PDB entry 7D09 | electron microscopy, 3.60 A resolution | chains A and B of the 12 polymer chains in the assembly

[Chain A]
Name: Intermembrane phospholipid transport system permease protein MlaE
Source organism: Acinetobacter baumannii
UniProt: V5V9F4 (V5V9F4_ACIBA); numbering as in UniProt (aligned over 1-258)
Chain sequence (258 residues; numbered 1 to 258; the number before each row is that of its first residue):
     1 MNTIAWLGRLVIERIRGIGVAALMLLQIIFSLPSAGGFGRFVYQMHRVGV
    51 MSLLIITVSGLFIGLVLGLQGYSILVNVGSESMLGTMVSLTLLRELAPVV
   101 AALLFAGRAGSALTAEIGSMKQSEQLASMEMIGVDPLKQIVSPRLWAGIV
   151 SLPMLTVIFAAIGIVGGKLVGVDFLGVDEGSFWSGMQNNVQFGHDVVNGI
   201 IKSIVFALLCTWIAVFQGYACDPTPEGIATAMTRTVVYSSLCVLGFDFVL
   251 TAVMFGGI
Disordered / not traced: 257-258

[Chain B]
Name: ABC transporter ATP-binding protein
Source organism: Acinetobacter baumannii
UniProt: A0A086HZU3 (A0A086HZU3_ACIBA); residues 2-273 here correspond to UniProt positions 1-272 (UniProt number = residue number - 1)
Chain sequence (273 residues; row label = number of the first residue in the row):
     1 MMNNKTPLSTQSLIEVKNLSFNRGERVIYDNISLNIRRGQITAIMGPSGT
    51 GKTTLLRLIGGQLVPDQGEVLLDGKDIAQMSRQELFAARARMGMLFQSGA
   101 LFTDMSVYENVAFPIRAHTKLSENLIAELVALKLESVGLRGTEQLMPTEL
   151 SGGMNRRVALARAIALDPDLIMYDEPFAGQDPIVKGVLTRLIRSLREALD
   201 LTTIIVSHDVPETLSIADYIYVVAEGKIQGEGTPEELQAYASPFVKQFLT
   251 GSAEGPVEYQFSHQAYLDNEVRP
Disordered / not traced: 1-9, 273
Construct notes: initiating methionine (1)
Residues lining bound ligands: ATP (adenosine-5'-triphosphate): Arg23, Arg26, Ile28, Ser48, Gly49, Thr50, Gly51, Lys52, Thr53, Thr54, Gln97, Asp174, Glu175
Reported in the primary citation:
  - binding site for ATP: Arg23, Arg26, Lys52, Thr53, Thr54, Glu175

[Interface between chain A and chain B]
Residue-residue contacts - 25 pairs, chain A then chain B:
  Met120(A) with Asp104(B)
  Ser123(A) with Ala100(B)
  Glu124(A) with Phe96(B); Gln97(B); Ala100(B)
  Gln125(A) with Leu101(B); Phe102(B); Thr103(B)
  Ala127(A) with Arg57(B); Gln62(B)
  Ser128(A) with Phe96(B); Arg162(B), hydrogen bond
  Met129(A) with Phe102(B), hydrophobic
  Glu130(A) with Gln62(B); Arg89(B), salt bridge
  Met131(A) with Arg57(B); Gln62(B); Arg89(B); Met94(B), hydrophobic
  Ile132(A) with Phe113(B), hydrophobic; Pro114(B), hydrophobic; His118(B), hydrogen bond (backbone-side chain)
  Gly133(A) with Phe86(B)
  Val134(A) with Phe113(B), hydrophobic; Ala117(B), hydrophobic
Interface residues without a listed pair, chain B (19 interface residues in all): Leu56, Ser98

[Overview]
12 residues of chain A face 19 of chain B across their interface; the contacts include 2 hydrogen bonds and 1
salt bridge. Among the polar pairs are Glu130(A)-Arg89(B), Ser128(A)-Arg162(B) and Ile132(A)-His118(B).
Ligands of chain B: ATP. The paper reports a binding site for ATP at Arg23(B), Arg26(B) and Lys52(B) among
others.
Here chain A is Intermembrane phospholipid transport system permease protein MlaE and chain B is ABC
transporter ATP-binding protein, both from Acinetobacter baumannii. Entry 7D09 (Acinetobacter MlaFEDB complex
in ATP-bound Vtrans2 conformation) was determined by electron microscopy (same publication as 7D06, 7D08 and
7D0A).
